7BG6 - chains 2 and 4 of the 5 polymer chains in the assembly; structure by electron microscopy, 2.60 A resolution.

Chain 2:
Name: Genome polyprotein
Organism: Human rhinovirus 14
Notes: EC 3.4.22.29, 3.6.1.15, 3.4.22.28, 2.7.7.48
UniProtKB: P03303 (POLG_HRV14); residues 1-262 here correspond to UniProt positions 70-331 (UniProt number = residue number + 69)
Amino-acid sequence (262 residues; each row starts with the number of its first residue):
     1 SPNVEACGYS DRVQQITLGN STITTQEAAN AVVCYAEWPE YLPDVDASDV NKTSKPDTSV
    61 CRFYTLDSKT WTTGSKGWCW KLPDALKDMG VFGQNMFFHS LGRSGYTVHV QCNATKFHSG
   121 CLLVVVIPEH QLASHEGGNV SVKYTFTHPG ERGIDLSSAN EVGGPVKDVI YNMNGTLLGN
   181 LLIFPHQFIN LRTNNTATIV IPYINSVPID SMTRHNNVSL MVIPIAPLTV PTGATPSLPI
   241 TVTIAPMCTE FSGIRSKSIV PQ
Unresolved in the structure: 1-6
Curated features (UniProtKB/Swiss-Prot):
  - site: Q262 (Cleavage)

Chain 4:
Name: Genome polyprotein
Organism: Human rhinovirus 14
Notes: EC 3.4.22.29, 3.6.1.15, 3.4.22.28, 2.7.7.48
UniProtKB: P03303 (POLG_HRV14); residues 1-68 here correspond to UniProt positions 2-69 (UniProt number = residue number + 1)
Amino-acid sequence (68 residues; numbered 1 to 68; the number before each row is that of its first residue):
     1 GAQVSTQKSG SHENQNILTN GSNQTFTVIN YYKDAASTSS AGQSLSMDPS KFTEPVKDLM
    61 LKGAPALN
Unresolved in the structure: 1-28
Curated features (UniProtKB/Swiss-Prot):
  - site: N68 (Cleavage)
  - lipidation: G1 (N-myristoyl glycine)

How chain 2 and chain 4 interact:
Contacting residue pairs (24; chain 2 residue first):
  S10(2) with N68(4), hydrogen bond (side chain-backbone)
  D11(2) with D58(4); L67(4); N68(4), hydrogen bond (backbone-backbone)
  R12(2) with N68(4), hydrogen bond (side chain-backbone)
  Q14(2) with D58(4)
  A28(2) with L67(4)
  A29(2) with L67(4), hydrophobic
  N30(2) with V56(4); K57(4); D58(4), hydrogen bond (side chain-backbone); M60(4); L67(4)
  A31(2) with V56(4); K57(4), hydrogen bond (backbone-backbone)
  V32(2) with P55(4)
  V33(2) with P55(4), hydrogen bond (backbone-backbone); K57(4)
  Y35(2) with K51(4); F52(4), hydrophobic; P55(4)
  A36(2) with K51(4)
  W38(2) with K57(4)
  T193(2) with L67(4)
Other interface residues (no listed pair), chain 2 (15 interface residues in all): Y9
Other interface residues (no listed pair), chain 4 (11 interface residues in all): L59, A66

In short:
Chain 2 and chain 4 form an interface of 15 and 11 residues respectively; the contacts include 6 hydrogen
bonds. Polar contacts include S10(2)-N68(4), R12(2)-N68(4) and N30(2)-D58(4).
Chain 2 is Genome polyprotein and chain 4 is Genome polyprotein, both from Human rhinovirus 14; the structure,
HRV14 native particle solved by cryoEM, was determined by electron microscopy (same publication as 7BG7, 7NUL,
7NUM, 7NUN, 7NUO and 7NUQ).
